4PSQ - chain B; structure by X-ray diffraction, 2.40 A resolution.

[Chain B]
Molecule: Retinol-binding protein 4
Source organism: Homo sapiens
Reference sequence: P02753 (RET4_HUMAN); residues 1-183 here correspond to UniProt positions 19-201 (UniProt number = residue number + 18)
Sequence (212 residues; numbered -28 to 183; the number before each row is that of its first residue; numbers below 1 keep their minus sign (Met-28 is residue -28)):
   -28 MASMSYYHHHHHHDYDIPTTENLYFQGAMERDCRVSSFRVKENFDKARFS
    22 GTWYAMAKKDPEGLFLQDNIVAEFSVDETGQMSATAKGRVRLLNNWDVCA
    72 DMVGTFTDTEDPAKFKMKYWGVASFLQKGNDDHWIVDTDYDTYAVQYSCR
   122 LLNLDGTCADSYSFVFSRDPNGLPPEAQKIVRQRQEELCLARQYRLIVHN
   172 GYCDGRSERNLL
Not modelled in the structure: -28 to 0, 176-183
Disulfide bonds: Cys4-Cys160, Cys70-Cys174, Cys120-Cys129
Sequence notes: expression tag (-28 to 0)
Ligand contacts: 2WL ((1-benzyl-1H-imidazol-4-yl)[4-(2-chlorophenyl)piperazin-1-yl]methanone): Leu35, Phe36, Leu37, Ala55, Thr56, Ala57, Met73, Val74, Gly75, Met88, Tyr90, Trp91, Lys99, Gly100, Asp102, His104, Arg121, Tyr133, Phe135
Curated features (UniProtKB/Swiss-Prot):
  - binding site (substrate): Gln98
  - modified residue: Arg121 (Omega-N-methylarginine)

[Summary]
Ligands of chain B: compound 2WL. UniProt lists substrate-binding residue Gln98.
Chain B is Retinol-binding protein 4 (Homo sapiens); the structure, Crystal Structure of Retinol-Binding
Protein 4 (RBP4) in complex with a non-retinoid ligand, was determined by X-ray diffraction, deposited
together with 4O9S.
